PDB entry 7RIP | X-ray diffraction, 3.30 A resolution | chains A and I of the 13 polymer chains in the assembly

== Chain A ==
Name: DNA-directed RNA polymerase II subunit RPB1
Organism: Saccharomyces cerevisiae (strain ATCC 204508 / S288c)
Notes: EC 2.7.7.6
UniProtKB: P04050 (RPB1_YEAST); residues 1-1733 here = UniProt positions 1-1733
Sequence (1733 residues; each row starts with the number of its first residue):
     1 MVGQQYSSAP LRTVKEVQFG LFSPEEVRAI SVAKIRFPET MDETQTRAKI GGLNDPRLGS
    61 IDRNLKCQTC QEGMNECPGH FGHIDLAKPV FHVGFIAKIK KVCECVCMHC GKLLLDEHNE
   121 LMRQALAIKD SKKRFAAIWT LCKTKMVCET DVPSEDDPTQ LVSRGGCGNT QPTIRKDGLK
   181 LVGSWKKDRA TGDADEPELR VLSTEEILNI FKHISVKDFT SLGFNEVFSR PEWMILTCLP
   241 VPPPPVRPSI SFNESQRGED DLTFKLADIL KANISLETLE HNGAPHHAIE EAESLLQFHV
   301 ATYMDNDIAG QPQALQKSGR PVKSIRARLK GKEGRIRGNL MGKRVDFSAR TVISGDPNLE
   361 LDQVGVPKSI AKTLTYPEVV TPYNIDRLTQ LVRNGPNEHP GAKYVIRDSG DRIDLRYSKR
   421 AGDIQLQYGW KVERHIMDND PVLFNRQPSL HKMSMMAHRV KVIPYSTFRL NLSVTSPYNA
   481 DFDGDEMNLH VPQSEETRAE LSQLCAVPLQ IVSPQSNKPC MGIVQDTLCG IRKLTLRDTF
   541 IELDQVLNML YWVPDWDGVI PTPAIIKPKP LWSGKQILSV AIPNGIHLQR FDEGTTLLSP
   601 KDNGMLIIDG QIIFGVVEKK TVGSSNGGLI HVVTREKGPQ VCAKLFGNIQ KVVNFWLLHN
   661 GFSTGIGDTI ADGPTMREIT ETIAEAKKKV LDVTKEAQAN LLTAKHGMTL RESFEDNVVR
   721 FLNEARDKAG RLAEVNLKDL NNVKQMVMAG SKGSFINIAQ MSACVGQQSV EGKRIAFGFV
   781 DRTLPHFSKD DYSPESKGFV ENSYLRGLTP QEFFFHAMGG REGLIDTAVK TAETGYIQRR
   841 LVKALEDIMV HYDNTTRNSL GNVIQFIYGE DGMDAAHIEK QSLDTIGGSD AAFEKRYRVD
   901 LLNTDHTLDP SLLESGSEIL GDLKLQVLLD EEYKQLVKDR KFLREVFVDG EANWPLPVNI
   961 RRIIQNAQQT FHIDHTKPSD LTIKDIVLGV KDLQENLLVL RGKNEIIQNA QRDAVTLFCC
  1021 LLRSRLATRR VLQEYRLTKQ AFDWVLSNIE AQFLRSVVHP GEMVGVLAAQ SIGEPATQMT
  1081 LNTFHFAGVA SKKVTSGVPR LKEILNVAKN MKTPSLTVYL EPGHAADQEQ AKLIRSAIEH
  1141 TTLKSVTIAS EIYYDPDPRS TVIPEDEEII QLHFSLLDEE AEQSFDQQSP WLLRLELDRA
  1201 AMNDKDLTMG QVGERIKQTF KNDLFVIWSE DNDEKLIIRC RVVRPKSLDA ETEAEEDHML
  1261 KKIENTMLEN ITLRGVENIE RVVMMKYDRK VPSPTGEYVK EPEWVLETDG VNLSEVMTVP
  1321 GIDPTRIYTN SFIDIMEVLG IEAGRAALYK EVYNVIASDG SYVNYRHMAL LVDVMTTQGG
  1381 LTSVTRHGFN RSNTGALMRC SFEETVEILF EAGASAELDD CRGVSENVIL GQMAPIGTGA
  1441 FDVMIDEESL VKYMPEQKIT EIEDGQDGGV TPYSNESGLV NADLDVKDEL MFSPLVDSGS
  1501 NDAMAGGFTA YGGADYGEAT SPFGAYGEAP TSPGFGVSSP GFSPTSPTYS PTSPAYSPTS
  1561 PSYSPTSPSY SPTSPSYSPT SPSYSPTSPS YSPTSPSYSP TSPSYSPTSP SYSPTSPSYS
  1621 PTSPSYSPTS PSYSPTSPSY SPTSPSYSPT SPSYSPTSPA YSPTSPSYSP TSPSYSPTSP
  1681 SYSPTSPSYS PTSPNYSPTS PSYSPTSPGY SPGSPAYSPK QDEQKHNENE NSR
Not modelled in the structure: 1-2, 154-160, 187-198, 250-256, 1082-1091, 1177-1187, 1244-1256, 1447-1733
Metal / ion sites: Zn2+ site 1: Cys-67, Cys-70, Cys-77, His-80; Zn2+ site 2: Cys-107, Cys-110, Cys-167; Mg2+: Asp-483 (shared with 2 residues of chain R)
Small-molecule neighbours: 5N0 (3-({3-[(3-{[4-({4-[(4-{[4-({(2R)-2-amino-4-[(1-methyl-4-{[1-methyl-4-({1-methyl-4-[(1-methyl-1H-imidazole-2-carbonyl)amino]-1H-imidazole-2-carbonyl}amino)-1H-pyrrole-2-carbonyl]amino}-1H-pyrrole-2-carbonyl)amino]butanoyl}amino)-1-methyl-1H-imidazole-2-carbonyl]amino}-1-methyl-1H-pyrrole-2-carbonyl)amino]-1-methyl-1H-pyrrole-2-carbonyl}amino)-1-methyl-1H-pyrrole-2-carbonyl]amino}propyl)(methyl)amino]propyl}carbamoyl)benzoic acid): Arg-1386, His-1387, Arg-1391

== Chain I ==
Name: DNA-directed RNA polymerase II subunit RPB9
Organism: Saccharomyces cerevisiae (strain ATCC 204508 / S288c)
UniProtKB: P27999 (RPB9_YEAST); numbering as in UniProt (aligned over 1-122)
Sequence (122 residues; row label = number of the first residue in the row):
     1 MTTFRFCRDC NNMLYPREDK ENNRLLFECR TCSYVEEAGS PLVYRHELIT NIGETAGVVQ
    61 DIGSDPTLPR SDRECPKCHS RENVFFQSQQ RRKDTSMVLF FVCLSCSHIF TSDQKNKRTQ
   121 FS
Not modelled in the structure: 1, 120-122
Metal / ion sites: Zn2+ site 1: Cys-7, Cys-10, Cys-29, Cys-32; Zn2+ site 2: Cys-75, Cys-78, Cys-103, Cys-106

== Chain A / chain I interface ==
Pairs across the interface (55; chain A residue first):
  Ala-697(A) / Met-97(I)
  Gln-698(A) / Met-97(I)
  Gln-698(A) / Val-98(I)
  Gln-698(A) / Leu-99(I)
  Gln-698(A) / Ser-112(I)  hydrogen bond (backbone-side chain)
  Ala-699(A) / Ser-112(I)
  Ala-699(A) / Gln-114(I)
  Asn-700(A) / Asp-113(I)  hydrogen bond
  Asn-700(A) / Lys-115(I)  hydrogen bond (backbone-side chain)
  Leu-701(A) / Gln-114(I)
  Leu-701(A) / Lys-115(I)
  Arg-711(A) / Gln-87(I)  hydrogen bond
  Arg-711(A) / Arg-92(I)
  Arg-711(A) / Thr-95(I)
  Arg-711(A) / Met-97(I)
  Phe-714(A) / Met-97(I)  hydrophobic
  Asp-781(A) / Arg-91(I)  salt bridge
  Arg-782(A) / Thr-67(I)
  Ser-788(A) / Thr-67(I)
  Ser-788(A) / Pro-69(I)
  Lys-789(A) / Asp-65(I)  salt bridge
  Lys-789(A) / Thr-67(I)  hydrogen bond (backbone-backbone)
  Lys-789(A) / Leu-68(I)
  Lys-789(A) / Pro-69(I)
  Asp-790(A) / Gln-87(I)
  Tyr-792(A) / Gln-87(I)
  Lys-1144(A) / Leu-48(I)
  Thr-1147(A) / Leu-48(I)
  Thr-1147(A) / Ile-49(I)
  Ile-1148(A) / Glu-47(I)
  Ile-1148(A) / Leu-48(I)  hydrogen bond (backbone-backbone)
  Ile-1148(A) / Ile-49(I)  hydrogen bond (backbone-backbone)
  Ala-1149(A) / Arg-45(I)
  Ala-1149(A) / His-46(I)
  Ser-1150(A) / Tyr-44(I)
  Ser-1150(A) / Arg-45(I)
  Ser-1150(A) / His-46(I)  hydrogen bond (backbone-backbone)
  Glu-1151(A) / Tyr-44(I)
  Glu-1151(A) / Arg-45(I)  salt bridge
  Ile-1152(A) / Pro-41(I)
  Ile-1152(A) / Leu-42(I)
  Ile-1152(A) / Val-43(I)  hydrogen bond (backbone-backbone)
  Ile-1152(A) / Tyr-44(I)  hydrogen bond (backbone-backbone)
  Tyr-1153(A) / Pro-41(I)
  Tyr-1153(A) / Leu-42(I)  hydrophobic
  Tyr-1154(A) / Glu-18(I)  hydrogen bond
  Tyr-1154(A) / Asn-23(I)
  Tyr-1154(A) / Arg-24(I)
  Tyr-1154(A) / Leu-25(I)  hydrophobic
  Tyr-1154(A) / Pro-41(I)  hydrogen bond (backbone-backbone)
  Pro-1190(A) / Glu-18(I)
  Asp-1257(A) / Pro-16(I)
  Lys-1261(A) / Tyr-44(I)
  Glu-1264(A) / His-46(I)  salt bridge
  Leu-1268(A) / Leu-48(I)  hydrophobic
Also at the interface, not in a pair above, chain A (33 interface residues in all): Leu-702, Phe-787, Pro-1156, Val-1162, Trp-1191, Glu-1196
Also at the interface, not in a pair above, chain I (34 interface residues in all): Asp-19, Phe-86, Gln-89, Lys-93, Ser-96

== Overview ==
The interface between chain A and chain I involves 33 residues on one side and 34 on the other, with 12
hydrogen bonds and 4 salt bridges. Among the polar pairs are Asp-781(A)/Arg-91(I), Lys-789(A)/Asp-65(I) and
Glu-1151(A)/Arg-45(I). Chain A binds compound 5N0.
Chain A is DNA-directed RNA polymerase II subunit RPB1 and chain I is DNA-directed RNA polymerase II subunit
RPB9, both from Saccharomyces cerevisiae (strain ATCC 204508 / S288c); the structure, RNA polymerase II
elongation complex with hairpin polyamide Py-Im 1, scaffold 1 soaked with CTP, was determined by X-ray
diffraction (same publication as 7RIM, 7RIQ, 7RIW, 7RIX and 7RIY).
